Entry 4QIL (X-ray diffraction, 2.90 A resolution); this record covers chains A and C.

Chain A:
Name: Roquin-1
Organism: Homo sapiens
Notes: fragment: ROQ domain
Reference sequence: Q5TC82 (RC3H1_HUMAN); numbering as in UniProt (aligned over 88-407)
Amino-acid sequence (330 residues; each row starts with the number of its first residue):
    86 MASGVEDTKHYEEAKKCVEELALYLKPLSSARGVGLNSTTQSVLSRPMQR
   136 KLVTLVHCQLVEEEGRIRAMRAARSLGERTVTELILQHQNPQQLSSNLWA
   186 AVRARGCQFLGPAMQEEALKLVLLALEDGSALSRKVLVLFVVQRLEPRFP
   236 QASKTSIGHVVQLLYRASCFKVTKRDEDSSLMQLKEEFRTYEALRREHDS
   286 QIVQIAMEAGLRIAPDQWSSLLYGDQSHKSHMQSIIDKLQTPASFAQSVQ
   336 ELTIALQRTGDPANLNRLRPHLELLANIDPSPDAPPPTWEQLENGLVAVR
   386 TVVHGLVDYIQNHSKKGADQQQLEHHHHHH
Disordered / not traced: 86-87, 112-125, 401-415
Differences from the reference sequence: expression tag (86-87, 408-415)
Metal / ion sites: Ca2+ near Glu262 (its only coordinating residue here)
Reported in the primary citation:
  - binding site for the 19-nt RNA strand (chain C): Trp184, Arg219, Lys239, Thr240, Gln247, Tyr250, Arg251
  - mutagenesis - K239E/T240A, Q247A/Y250A/R251E: abolished binding to the 19-nt RNA strand (chain C)

Chain C:
Molecule: 19-nt RNA strand
Notes: fragment: CDE stem-loop
Sequence (19 nucleotides; row label = number of the first residue in the row):
     1 CUCCCUUCUGUGAAGGGGA
Disordered / not traced: 1, 18-19

How chain A and chain C interact:
Pairs across the interface (30; chain A residue first):
  Trp184(A) with U2(C), base contact
  Arg188(A) with C3(C), sugar contact; C4(C), salt bridge to the phosphate
  Arg190(A) with G12(C), base contact
  Gly191(A) with G12(C), base contact
  Gln193(A) with C4(C), phosphate contact
  Phe194(A) with U2(C), hydrogen bond to the base
  Gly196(A) with U2(C), base contact
  Arg219(A) with G10(C), salt bridge to the phosphate
  Lys220(A) with C8(C), salt bridge to the phosphate; U9(C), phosphate contact
  Gln236(A) with C5(C), phosphate contact
  Ser238(A) with C5(C), hydrogen bond to the phosphate
  Lys239(A) with U7(C), salt bridge to the phosphate
  Thr240(A) with C5(C), sugar contact; U6(C), hydrogen bond to the phosphate
  Gln247(A) with G10(C), hydrogen bond to the base; U11(C), sugar contact; G12(C), sugar contact
  Tyr250(A) with G10(C), hydrogen bond to the phosphate; U11(C), base contact
  Arg251(A) with U11(C), base contact; G12(C), salt bridge to the phosphate
  Ser253(A) with U11(C), hydrogen bond to the base
  Val257(A) with G10(C), phosphate contact
  Glu262(A) with U9(C), base contact
  Asp263(A) with U9(C), hydrogen bond to the base
  Ser264(A) with U9(C), hydrogen bond to the phosphate
  Ser265(A) with U9(C), hydrogen bond to the sugar
  Met267(A) with G10(C), phosphate contact
Other interface residues (no listed pair), chain A (25 interface residues in all): Ser181, Leu195

Summary:
25 residues of chain A and 11 residues of chain C are in contact; the contacts include 9 hydrogen bonds and 5
salt bridges. Among the polar pairs are Phe194(A)-U2(C), Gln247(A)-G10(C) and Ser253(A)-U11(C). The paper
reports a binding site for the 19-nt RNA strand (chain C) at Trp184(A), Arg219(A) and Lys239(A) among others;
K239E/T240A and Q247A/Y250A/R251E of chain A abolish binding to the 19-nt RNA strand (chain C).
Chain A is Roquin-1 (Homo sapiens) and chain C is a 19-nt RNA strand; the structure, Crystal structure of the
ROQ domain of human Roquin in complex with the Hmg19 stem-loop RNA, was determined by X-ray diffraction,
deposited together with 4QIK.
